6R94 - chains J and H of the 10 polymer chains in the assembly; structure by electron microscopy, 3.50 A resolution.

# Chain J
Molecule: Human alpha-satellite DNA (145-MER) with abasic sites at positions 97-98
Sequence (147 nucleotides; numbered 1 to 145; the number before each row is that of its first residue):
     1 ATCAATATCCACCTGCAGATTCTACCAAAAGTGTATTTGGAAACTGCTCC
    51 ATCAAAAGGCATGTTCAGCTGAACCAGCTGAACATGCCTTTTGATGX
    97 GX
    98 AGCAGTTTCCAAATACACTTTTGGTAGAATCTGCAGGTGGATATTGAT
Modified positions: 3DR (1',2'-dideoxyribofuranose-5'-phosphate) at position 97; 3DR (1',2'-dideoxyribofuranose-5'-phosphate) at position 98

# Chain H
Molecule: Histone H2B type 1-J
From: Homo sapiens
UniProt: P06899 (H2B1J_HUMAN); numbering as in UniProt (aligned over 1-126)
Chain sequence (129 residues; each row starts with the number of its first residue; numbers below 1 keep their minus sign (Gly-2 is residue -2)):
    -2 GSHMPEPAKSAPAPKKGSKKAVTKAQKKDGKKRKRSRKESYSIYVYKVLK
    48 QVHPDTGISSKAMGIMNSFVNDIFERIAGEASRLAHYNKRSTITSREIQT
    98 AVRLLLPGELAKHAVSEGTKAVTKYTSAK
Not modelled in the structure: -2 to 26
Differences from the reference sequence: expression tag (-2 to 0)
UniProt features mapped onto this chain:
  - modified residue: Pro2 (N-acetylproline), Glu3 (ADP-ribosyl glutamic acid), Lys6 (N6-(2-hydroxyisobutyryl)lysine), Ser7 (ADP-ribosylserine), Lys12 (N6-(beta-hydroxybutyryl)lysine), Lys13 (N6-(2-hydroxyisobutyryl)lysine), Ser15 (Phosphoserine), Lys16 (N6-acetyllysine), Lys17 (N6-(beta-hydroxybutyryl)lysine), Lys21 (N6-(2-hydroxyisobutyryl)lysine), Lys24 (N6-(2-hydroxyisobutyryl)lysine), Lys25 (N6-(2-hydroxyisobutyryl)lysine), Lys35 (N6-(2-hydroxyisobutyryl)lysine), Glu36 (PolyADP-ribosyl glutamic acid), Ser37 (Phosphoserine), Lys44 (N6-(2-hydroxyisobutyryl)lysine), Lys47 (N6-(2-hydroxyisobutyryl)lysine), Lys58 (N6,N6-dimethyllysine), Arg80 (Dimethylated arginine), Lys86 (N6,N6,N6-trimethyllysine) and 6 more in UniProt
  - glycosylation: Ser113 (O-linked (GlcNAc) serine)
  - cross-link (Glycyl lysine isopeptide (Lys-Gly)): Lys6 (interchain with G-Cter in SUMO2), Lys21 (interchain with G-Cter in SUMO2), Lys35 (interchain with G-Cter in ubiquitin), Lys121 (interchain with G-Cter in ubiquitin)

# How chain J and chain H interact
Pairs across the interface (13; chain J residue first):
  DA19(J) - Ser56(H)  phosphate contact
  DA19(J) - Ser57(H)  hydrogen bond to the phosphate
  DT20(J) - Tyr43(H)  hydrogen bond to the phosphate
  DT20(J) - Gly54(H)  phosphate contact
  DT20(J) - Ile55(H)  hydrogen bond to the phosphate
  DA27(J) - Arg34(H)  phosphate contact
  DG39(J) - Arg87(H)  phosphate contact
  DG39(J) - Thr89(H)  hydrogen bond to the phosphate
  DG40(J) - Arg87(H)  salt bridge to the phosphate
  DT103(J) - Lys31(H)  hydrogen bond to the phosphate
  DT103(J) - Ser33(H)  phosphate contact
  DT104(J) - Gly27(H)  phosphate contact
  DT104(J) - Lys31(H)  salt bridge to the phosphate
Interface residues without a listed pair, chain J (9 interface residues in all): DA28, DT38
Interface residues without a listed pair, chain H (13 interface residues in all): Ser88, Arg93

# In short
9 residues of chain J face 13 of chain H across their interface; the contacts include 5 hydrogen bonds and 2
salt bridges. Among the polar pairs are DA19(J)-Ser57(H), DT20(J)-Tyr43(H) and DT20(J)-Ile55(H).
Chain J is Human alpha-satellite DNA (145-MER) with abasic sites at positions 97-98 and chain H is Histone H2B
type 1-J (Homo sapiens); the structure, Cryo-EM structure of NCP_THF2(-3), was determined by electron
microscopy together with 6R8Y, 6R8Z, 6R90, 6R91, 6R92 and 6R93 from the same study.
